Entry 8JKS (X-ray diffraction, 3.30 A resolution); this record covers chains A and D of the 4 polymer chains in the assembly.

== Chain A ==
Molecule: GAGA-Forward
Sequence (19 nucleotides; each row starts with the number of its first residue):
     1 CAACTGAGACCGAGAAACC

== Chain D ==
Molecule: Interferon regulatory factor 4
From: Homo sapiens
Notes: fragment: DNA-binding domain
Reference sequence: F2Z3D5 (F2Z3D5_HUMAN); residue numbers follow UniProt; this construct covers 20-135
Sequence (116 residues; row label = number of the first residue in the row):
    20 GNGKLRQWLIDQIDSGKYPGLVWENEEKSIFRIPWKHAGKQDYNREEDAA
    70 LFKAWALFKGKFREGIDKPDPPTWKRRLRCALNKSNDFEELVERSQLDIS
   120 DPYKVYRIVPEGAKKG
Disordered / not traced: 20-21, 131-135
Sequence notes: engineered mutation Arg95 (Thr in F2Z3D5)

== How chain A and chain D interact ==
Residue-residue contacts (16):
  DA9(A) - His56(D)  phosphate contact
  DA9(A) - Ala57(D)  phosphate contact
  DA9(A) - Pro91(D)  phosphate contact
  DC10(A) - Lys55(D)  phosphate contact
  DC10(A) - His56(D)  sugar contact
  DC10(A) - Ala57(D)  hydrogen bond to the phosphate
  DC10(A) - Pro91(D)  phosphate contact
  DC10(A) - Lys94(D)  salt bridge to the phosphate
  DC10(A) - Arg98(D)  sugar contact
  DC11(A) - Trp54(D)  hydrogen bond to the phosphate
  DC11(A) - Arg98(D)  salt bridge to the phosphate
  DG12(A) - Arg98(D)  hydrogen bond to the base
  DG12(A) - Asn102(D)  hydrogen bond to the phosphate
  DA13(A) - Cys99(D)  base contact
  DG14(A) - Lys103(D)  hydrogen bond to the base
  DA15(A) - Lys103(D)  base contact
Other interface residues (no listed pair), chain A (8 interface residues in all): DG8

== In short ==
Chain A and chain D form an interface of 8 and 10 residues respectively, with 5 hydrogen bonds and 2 salt
bridges. Among the polar pairs are DG12(A)-Arg98(D), DG14(A)-Lys103(D) and DC10(A)-Ala57(D).
Here chain A is GAGA-Forward and chain D is Interferon regulatory factor 4 (Homo sapiens). Entry 8JKS (T95R
mutant IRF4 DNA-binding domain bound to an DNA containing GAGA motif) was determined by X-ray diffraction,
deposited together with 8JKL, 8JKN, 8JKO and 8JKQ.
